PDB entry 4Y9T | X-ray diffraction, 1.80 A resolution | chain A

[Chain A]
Protein: ABC transporter, solute binding protein
Organism: Agrobacterium vitis
Reference sequence: B9K0Q5 (B9K0Q5_AGRVS); numbering as in UniProt (aligned over 24-346)
Amino-acid sequence (346 residues; row label = number of the first residue in the row):
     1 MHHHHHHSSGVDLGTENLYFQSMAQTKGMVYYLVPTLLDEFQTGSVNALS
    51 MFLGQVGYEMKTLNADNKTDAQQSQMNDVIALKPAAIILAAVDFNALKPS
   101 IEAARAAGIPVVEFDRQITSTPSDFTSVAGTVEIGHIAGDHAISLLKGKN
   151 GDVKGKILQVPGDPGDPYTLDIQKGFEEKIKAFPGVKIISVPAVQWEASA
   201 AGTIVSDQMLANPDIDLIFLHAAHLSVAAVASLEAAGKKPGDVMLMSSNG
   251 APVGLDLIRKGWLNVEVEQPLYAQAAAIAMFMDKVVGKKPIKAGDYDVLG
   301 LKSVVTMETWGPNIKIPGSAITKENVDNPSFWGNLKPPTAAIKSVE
Not modelled in the structure: 1-25
Sequence notes: expression tag (1-23)
Modified residues: Mse1, Mse23 (selenomethionine); Mse29, Mse51, Mse60, Mse76, Mse209, Mse244, Mse246, Mse280, Mse282, Mse307 (selenomethionine; parent Met)
Residues lining bound ligands: 2-amino-2-deoxy-alpha-D-glucopyranose (PA1): Thr36, Asp39, Phe41, Gln42, Asp115, Arg116, Asp166, Tyr168, Trp196, Ala222, His224, Asn249, Gln269
What the authors report for this chain:
  - binding site for 2-amino-2-deoxy-alpha-D-glucopyranose: Asp39, Phe41, Asp115, Arg116, Asp166, Tyr168, Trp196, Asn249, Gln269
  - specificity-determining residues: Tyr168 (proposed by the authors, not directly observed)
  - specificity-determining residues: Arg116

[In short]
Bound to chain A: 2-amino-2-deoxy-alpha-D-glucopyranose. From the paper: a binding site for
2-amino-2-deoxy-alpha-D-glucopyranose at Asp39, Phe41 and Asp115 among others; specificity determinants Tyr168
and Arg116.
Chain A is ABC transporter, solute binding protein (Agrobacterium vitis); the structure, CRYSTAL STRUCTURE OF
AN ABC TRANSPORTER SOLUTE BINDING PROTEIN (IPR025997) FROM AGROBACTERIUM VITIS S4 (Avi_5305, TARGET ..., was
determined by X-ray diffraction.
